Entry 9FG3 (electron microscopy, 3.10 A resolution); this record covers chains B and C of the 7 polymer chains in the assembly.

# Chain B
Protein: Gamma-aminobutyric acid receptor subunit beta-3
From: Homo sapiens
UniProtKB: P28472 (GBRB3_HUMAN); residues 1-448 here correspond to UniProt positions 26-473 (UniProt number = residue number + 25)
Sequence (395 residues; each row starts with the number of its first residue; note: 107 numbers in that range are skipped by the numbering (no residue carries them; nothing is unmodelled there); numbers below 1 keep their minus sign (Met-53 is residue -53)):
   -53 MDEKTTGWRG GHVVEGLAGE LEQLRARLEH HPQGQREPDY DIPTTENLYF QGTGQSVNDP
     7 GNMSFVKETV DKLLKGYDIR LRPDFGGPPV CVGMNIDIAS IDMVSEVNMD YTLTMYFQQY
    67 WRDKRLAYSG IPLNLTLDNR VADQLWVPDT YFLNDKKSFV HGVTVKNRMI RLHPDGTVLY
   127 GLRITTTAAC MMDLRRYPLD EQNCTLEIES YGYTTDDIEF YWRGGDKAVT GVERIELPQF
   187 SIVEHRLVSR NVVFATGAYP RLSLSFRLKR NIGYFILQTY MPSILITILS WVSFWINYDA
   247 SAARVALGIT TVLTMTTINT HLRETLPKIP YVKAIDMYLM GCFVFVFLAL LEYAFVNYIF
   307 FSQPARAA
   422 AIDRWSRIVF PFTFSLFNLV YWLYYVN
Disordered / not traced: -53 to 7, 448
Construct notes: initiating methionine (-53); expression tag (-52 to 0); linker (308-314)
Cystine bridges: Cys136-Cys150
Glycans and other covalent adducts: N-acetylglucosamine (NAG) linked to Asn80; glycan linked to Asn149
Curated features (UniProtKB/Swiss-Prot):
  - binding site (benzamidine): Asp95 to Tyr97, Glu155 to Tyr157, Phe200
  - binding site (4-aminobutanoate): Tyr97, Glu155, Tyr157, Thr202
  - binding site (histamine): Tyr97, Ser156, Tyr157, Thr202
  - glycosylation (N-linked (GlcNAc...) asparagine): Asn8, Asn80, Asn149

# Chain C
Protein: Isoform 1 of Gamma-aminobutyric acid receptor subunit gamma-2
From: Homo sapiens
UniProtKB: P18507 (GBRG2_HUMAN), isoform P18507-2; the construct has insertions or renumbered stretches relative to UniProt, so the offset changes along the chain: 1-322 = UniProt 40-361; 400-428 = UniProt 447-475
Sequence (373 residues; row label = number of the first residue in the row; note: 71 numbers in that range are skipped by the numbering (no residue carries them; nothing is unmodelled there); numbers below 1 keep their minus sign (Thr-1 is residue -1)):
    -1 TGQKSDDDYE DYTSNKTWVL TPKVPEGDVT VILNNLLEGY DNKLRPDIGV KPTLIHTDMY
    59 VNSIGPVNAI NMEYTIDIFF AQTWYDRRLK FNSTIKVLRL NSNMVGKIWI PDTFFRNSKK
   119 ADAHWITTPN RMLRIWNDGR VLYTLRLTID AECQLQLHNF PMDEHSCPLE FSSYGYPREE
   179 IVYQWKRSSV EVGDTRSWRL YQFSFVGLRN TTEVVKTTSG DYVVMSVYFD LSRRMGYFTI
   239 QTYIPCTLIV VLSWVSFWIN KDAVPARTSL GITTVLTMTT LSTIARKSLP KVSYVTAMDL
   299 FVSVCFIFVF SALVEYGTLH YFVSSQPARA
   400 AKMDSYARIF FPTAFCLFNL VYWVSYLYLG TGGTTETSQV APA
Disordered / not traced: -1 to 24, 430-442
Construct notes: expression tag (-1 to 0, 429-442); conflict Thr11 (Ala50 in P18507); linker (323-328)
Cystine bridges: Cys151-Cys165
Glycans and other covalent adducts: N-acetylglucosamine (NAG) linked to Asn208
Curated features (UniProtKB/Swiss-Prot):
  - glycosylation (N-linked (GlcNAc...) asparagine): Asn13, Asn90, Asn208

# How chain B and chain C interact
Contacting residue pairs (74; chain B residue first):
  Met9(B) - Leu42(C)  hydrophobic
  Met9(B) - Arg43(C)
  Met9(B) - Arg86(C)
  Val12(B) - Ile46(C)  hydrophobic
  Lys13(B) - Gly37(C)
  Lys13(B) - Asp39(C)
  Lys13(B) - Leu42(C)
  Val16(B) - Lys41(C)
  Ser46(B) - Glu150(C)
  Asp48(B) - Lys117(C)  salt bridge
  Tyr62(B) - Arg114(C)
  Gln64(B) - Thr216(C)
  Thr82(B) - Gly173(C)
  Thr82(B) - Tyr174(C)
  Thr82(B) - Glu178(C)
  Leu83(B) - Lys41(C)
  Leu83(B) - Leu42(C)  hydrophobic
  Asp84(B) - Asn40(C)
  Asp84(B) - Lys41(C)  hydrogen bond (backbone-backbone)
  Arg86(B) - Asn40(C)
  Arg86(B) - Gly104(C)  hydrogen bond (side chain-backbone)
  Val87(B) - Lys41(C)
  His107(B) - Lys117(C)
  Val109(B) - Thr111(C)
  Val109(B) - Phe112(C)
  Val109(B) - Phe113(C)  hydrophobic
  Val109(B) - Ala119(C)
  Val109(B) - Asp120(C)
  Val109(B) - Leu145(C)  hydrophobic
  Thr110(B) - Thr111(C)  hydrogen bond (side chain-backbone)
  Thr110(B) - Leu145(C)
  Val111(B) - Asp110(C)
  Asn113(B) - Phe112(C)
  Arg114(B) - Tyr172(C)
  Met115(B) - Tyr172(C)  hydrophobic
  Met115(B) - Gly173(C)
  Arg117(B) - Gly173(C)  hydrogen bond (side chain-backbone)
  Arg117(B) - Pro175(C)
  Arg117(B) - Ser217(C)  hydrogen bond (side chain-backbone)
  Arg117(B) - Tyr220(C)  hydrogen bond
  Gly127(B) - Tyr172(C)
  Leu128(B) - Tyr172(C)  hydrogen bond (backbone-side chain)
  Arg129(B) - Phe112(C)
  Arg129(B) - Phe113(C)
  Arg129(B) - Arg114(C)  hydrogen bond (side chain-backbone)
  Arg129(B) - Ser116(C)  hydrogen bond (side chain-backbone)
  Arg129(B) - Tyr172(C)  hydrogen bond (backbone-side chain)
  Glu182(B) - Gln152(C)
  Pro184(B) - Lys289(C)
  Gln185(B) - Lys289(C)
  Asn217(B) - Ser291(C)
  Tyr220(B) - Lys289(C)
  Tyr220(B) - Val290(C)
  Tyr220(B) - Ser291(C)
  Leu223(B) - Arg284(C)
  Gln224(B) - Arg284(C)
  Leu231(B) - Phe304(C)  hydrophobic
  Ile232(B) - Leu274(C)  hydrophobic
  Ile234(B) - Phe308(C)  hydrophobic
  Leu235(B) - Ile270(C)  hydrophobic
  Leu235(B) - Val273(C)  hydrophobic
  Leu235(B) - Phe308(C)  hydrophobic
  Leu235(B) - Leu311(C)  hydrophobic
  Trp241(B) - His318(C)
  Ile242(B) - His318(C)
  Asn243(B) - His318(C)  hydrogen bond (backbone-side chain)
  Ala246(B) - Val262(C)  hydrophobic
  Ala248(B) - Pro263(C)  hydrophobic
  Ala249(B) - Val262(C)  hydrophobic
  Leu253(B) - Ile270(C)  hydrophobic
  Thr256(B) - Ile270(C)
  Thr256(B) - Leu274(C)
  Thr260(B) - Leu274(C)
  Arg428(B) - Tyr319(C)
Other interface residues (no listed pair), chain B (54 interface residues in all): Asn8, Asp17, Leu79, Asn80, Asn85, Phe105, Leu125, Gly219, Thr257
Other interface residues (no listed pair), chain C (58 interface residues in all): Pro44, Asp45, Gly47, Phe78, Trp107, Ile108, Pro109, Ala121, Arg129, Leu143, Thr266, Ser280, Thr281, Val293, Asp297

# Summary
54 residues of chain B face 58 of chain C across their interface, with 11 hydrogen bonds and 1 salt bridge.
Polar pairs include Asp48(B)-Lys117(C), Arg86(B)-Gly104(C) and Thr110(B)-Thr111(C).
Here chain B is Gamma-aminobutyric acid receptor subunit beta-3 and chain C is Isoform 1 of Gamma-aminobutyric
acid receptor subunit gamma-2, both from Homo sapiens. Entry 9FG3 (Cryo-EM structure of the alpha1beta3gamma2
GABA(A) receptor in complex with GABA and Nb38 bound twice in ...) was determined by electron microscopy.
